Entry 7R78 (electron microscopy, 3.50 A resolution); this record covers chains A and E of the 3 polymer chains in the assembly.

# Chain A
Molecule: DNA repair protein Rad8
From: Cryptococcus neoformans var. grubii serotype A (strain H99 / ATCC 208821 / CBS 10515 / FGSC 9487)
Reference sequence: J9VI03 (J9VI03_CRYNH); numbering as in UniProt (aligned over 58-2377)
Sequence (2348 residues; each row starts with the number of its first residue):
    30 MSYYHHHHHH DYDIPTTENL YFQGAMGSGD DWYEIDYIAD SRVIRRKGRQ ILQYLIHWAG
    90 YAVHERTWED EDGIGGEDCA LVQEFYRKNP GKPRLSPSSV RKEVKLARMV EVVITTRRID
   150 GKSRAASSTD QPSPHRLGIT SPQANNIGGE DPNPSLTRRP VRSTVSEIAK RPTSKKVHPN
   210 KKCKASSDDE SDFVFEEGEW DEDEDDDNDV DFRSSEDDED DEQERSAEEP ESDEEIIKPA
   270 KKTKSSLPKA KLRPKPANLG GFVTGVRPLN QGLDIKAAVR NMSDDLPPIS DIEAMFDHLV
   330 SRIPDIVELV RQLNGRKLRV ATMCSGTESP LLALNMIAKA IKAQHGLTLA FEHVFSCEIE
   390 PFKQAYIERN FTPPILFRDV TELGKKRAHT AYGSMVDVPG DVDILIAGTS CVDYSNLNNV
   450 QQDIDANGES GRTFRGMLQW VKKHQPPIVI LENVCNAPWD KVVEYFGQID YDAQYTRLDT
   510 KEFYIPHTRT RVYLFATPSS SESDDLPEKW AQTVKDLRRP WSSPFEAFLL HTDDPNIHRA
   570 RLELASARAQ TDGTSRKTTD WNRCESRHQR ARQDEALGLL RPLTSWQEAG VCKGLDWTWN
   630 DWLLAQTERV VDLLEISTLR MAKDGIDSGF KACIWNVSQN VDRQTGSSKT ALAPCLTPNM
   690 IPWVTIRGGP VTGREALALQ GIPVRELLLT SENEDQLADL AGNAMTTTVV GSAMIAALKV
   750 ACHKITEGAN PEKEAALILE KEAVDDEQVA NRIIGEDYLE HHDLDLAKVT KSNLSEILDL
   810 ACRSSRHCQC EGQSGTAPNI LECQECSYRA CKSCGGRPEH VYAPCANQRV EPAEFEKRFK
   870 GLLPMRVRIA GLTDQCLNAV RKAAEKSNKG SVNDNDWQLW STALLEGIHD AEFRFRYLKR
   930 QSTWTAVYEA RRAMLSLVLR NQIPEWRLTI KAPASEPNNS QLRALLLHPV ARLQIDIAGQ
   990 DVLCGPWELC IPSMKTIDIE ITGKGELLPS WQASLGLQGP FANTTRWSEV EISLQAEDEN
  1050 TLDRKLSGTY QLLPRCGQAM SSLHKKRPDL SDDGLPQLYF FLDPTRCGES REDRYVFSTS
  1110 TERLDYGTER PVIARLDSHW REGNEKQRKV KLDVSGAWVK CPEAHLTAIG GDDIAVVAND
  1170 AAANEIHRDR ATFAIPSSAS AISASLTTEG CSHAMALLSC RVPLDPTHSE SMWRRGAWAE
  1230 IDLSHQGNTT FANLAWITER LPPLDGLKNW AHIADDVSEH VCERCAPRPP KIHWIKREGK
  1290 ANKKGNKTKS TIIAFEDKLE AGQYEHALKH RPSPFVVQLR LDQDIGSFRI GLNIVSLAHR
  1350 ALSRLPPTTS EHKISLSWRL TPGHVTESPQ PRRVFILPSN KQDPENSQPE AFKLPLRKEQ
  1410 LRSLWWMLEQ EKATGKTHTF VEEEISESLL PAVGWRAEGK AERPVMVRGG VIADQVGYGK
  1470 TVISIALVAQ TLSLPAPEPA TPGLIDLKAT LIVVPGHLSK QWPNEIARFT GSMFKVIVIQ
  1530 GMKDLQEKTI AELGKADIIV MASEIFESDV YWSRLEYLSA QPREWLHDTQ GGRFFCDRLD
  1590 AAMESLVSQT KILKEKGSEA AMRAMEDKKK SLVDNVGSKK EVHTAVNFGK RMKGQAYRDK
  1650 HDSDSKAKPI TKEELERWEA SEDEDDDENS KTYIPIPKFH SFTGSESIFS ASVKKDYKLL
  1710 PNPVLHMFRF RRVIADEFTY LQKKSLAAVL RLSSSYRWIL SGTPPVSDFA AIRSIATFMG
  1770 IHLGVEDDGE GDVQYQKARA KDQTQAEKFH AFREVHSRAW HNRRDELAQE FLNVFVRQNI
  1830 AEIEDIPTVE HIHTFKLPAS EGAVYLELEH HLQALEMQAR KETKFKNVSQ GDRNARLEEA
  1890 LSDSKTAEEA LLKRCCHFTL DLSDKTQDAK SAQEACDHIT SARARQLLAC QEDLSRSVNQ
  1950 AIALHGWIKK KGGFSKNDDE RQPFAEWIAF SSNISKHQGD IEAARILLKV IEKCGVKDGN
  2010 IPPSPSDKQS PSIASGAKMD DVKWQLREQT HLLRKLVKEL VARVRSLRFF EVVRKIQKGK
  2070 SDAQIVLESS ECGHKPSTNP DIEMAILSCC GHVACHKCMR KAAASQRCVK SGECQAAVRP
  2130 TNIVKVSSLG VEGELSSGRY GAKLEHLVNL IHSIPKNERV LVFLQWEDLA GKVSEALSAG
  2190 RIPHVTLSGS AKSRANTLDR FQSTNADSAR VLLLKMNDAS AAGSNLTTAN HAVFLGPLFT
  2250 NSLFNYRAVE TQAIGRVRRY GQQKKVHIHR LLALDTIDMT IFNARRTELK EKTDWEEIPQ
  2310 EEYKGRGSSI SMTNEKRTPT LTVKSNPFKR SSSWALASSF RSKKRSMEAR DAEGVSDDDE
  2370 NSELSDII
Not modelled in the structure: 30-312, 579-581, 1159-1178, 1287-1302, 1634-1706, 1782-1790, 1872-1875, 2318-2377
Differences from the reference sequence: expression tag (30-57)
Metal / ion sites: Zn2+ site 1: Cys-817, Cys-819, Cys-840; Zn2+ site 2: Cys-832, Cys-835, His-849, Cys-1065; Zn2+ site 3: Cys-1200, Cys-1271, Cys-1274; Mg2+: Glu-1726 (together with AMP-PNP); Zn2+ site 4: Cys-2081, Cys-2104; Zn2+ site 5: Cys-2099, Cys-2117, Cys-2123
Ligand contacts:
  - AMP-PNP (ANP; phosphoaminophosphonic acid-adenylate ester): Leu-1403, Pro-1404, Leu-1405, Arg-1406, Gln-1409, Val-1465, Gly-1466, Tyr-1467, Gly-1468, Lys-1469, Thr-1470, Val-1471, Gln-1510, Glu-1514, Arg-1517, Phe-1518, Ala-2231, Gly-2232, Asn-2234, Arg-2265, Arg-2268, Tyr-2269
  - S-adenosylhomocysteine (SAH): Cys-353, Ser-354, Gly-355, Thr-356, Ser-358, Pro-359, Glu-387, Ile-388, Glu-389, Lys-392, Asp-408, Val-409, Gly-437, Ser-439, Thr-462, Glu-481, Asn-732, Ala-733, Met-734
UniProt features mapped onto this chain:
  - active site: Cys-440
  - binding site (ATP): Asp-1463 to Thr-1470
  - mutagenesis: Trp-87 to Tyr-90 (Severely decreases binding to histone H3 trimethylated on 'Lys-9'), Cys-440 (C440A: Abolishes methylation of the fifth carbon of cytosine (5mC) in DNA), Lys-1469 (K1469A: Abolishes methylation of the fifth carbon of cytosine (5mC) in DNA. Abolishes methyltransferase activity and severely impairs ATPase activity)
From the paper describing this entry:
  - mutagenesis - N447A (10-fold), C684G: decreased catalytic activity
  - mutagenesis - N447A: unchanged catalytic activity (ATPase activity)
  - binding site for AMP-PNP: Lys-1469, Thr-1470, Arg-2265, Arg-2268, Tyr-2269
  - Mg2+ coordination: Glu-1726
  - binding site for the 36-nt DNA strand: Asn-447
  - contacts within the chain: Asn-447/Gln-668 (hydrogen bond)
  - conformationally variable residues (loop rearrangement, side-chain flip): Cys-440, Gln-668
  - binding site for the 36-nt DNA strand (chain E): Cys-440, Arg-520
  - catalytic residues: Cys-440 (proposed by the authors, not directly observed)
  - binding site for S-adenosylhomocysteine: Glu-387, Ile-388, Lys-392, Met-734
  - mutagenesis - Q668A, N669G/Q673A, R672A, R2036A: decreased catalytic activity on hmDNA
  - specificity-determining residues: Cys-684 (proposed by the authors, not directly observed)
  - mutagenesis - E637A: increased catalytic activity

# Chain E
Molecule: 36-nt DNA strand
Sequence (36 nucleotides; numbered 1 to 36; the number before each row is that of its first residue):
     1 CCATGCGCTG ACACTAGAAT TGCCTAAGAC CATACA
Not modelled in the structure: 1-3, 14-36

# How chain A and chain E interact
Pairs across the interface (28):
  Thr-438(A) / DC6(E)  base contact
  Cys-440(A) / DC6(E)  base contact
  Val-441(A) / DC8(E)  phosphate contact
  Asn-445(A) / DC6(E)  phosphate contact
  Asn-445(A) / DG7(E)  hydrogen bond to the phosphate
  Leu-446(A) / DG5(E)  base contact
  Leu-446(A) / DC6(E)  hydrogen bond to the phosphate
  Asn-447(A) / DG5(E)  sugar contact
  Asn-447(A) / DC6(E)  hydrogen bond to the phosphate
  Asn-447(A) / DG7(E)  base contact
  Asn-448(A) / DG7(E)  hydrogen bond to the sugar
  Asn-448(A) / DC8(E)  sugar contact
  Val-449(A) / DG7(E)  base contact
  Gln-450(A) / DC8(E)  hydrogen bond to the phosphate
  Val-483(A) / DC6(E)  phosphate contact
  Thr-517(A) / DG5(E)  phosphate contact
  Arg-518(A) / DC6(E)  base contact
  Thr-519(A) / DG5(E)  phosphate contact
  Arg-520(A) / DC6(E)  salt bridge to the phosphate
  Lys-586(A) / DA13(E)  phosphate contact
  Arg-672(A) / DG5(E)  base contact
  Thr-674(A) / DT4(E)  base contact
  Cys-684(A) / DG5(E)  sugar contact
  Pro-687(A) / DC6(E)  sugar contact
  Pro-687(A) / DG7(E)  phosphate contact
  Asn-688(A) / DG7(E)  hydrogen bond to the phosphate
  Asn-732(A) / DC6(E)  base contact
  Lys-1870(A) / DA13(E)  salt bridge to the phosphate
Interface residues without a listed pair, chain A (27 interface residues in all): Ser-439, Glu-481, Asn-482, Gln-668, Thr-686
Interface residues without a listed pair, chain E (7 interface residues in all): DT9

# Summary
27 residues of chain A face 7 of chain E across their interface; the contacts include 6 hydrogen bonds and 2
salt bridges. Polar contacts include Asn-448(A)/DG7(E), Asn-445(A)/DG7(E) and Leu-446(A)/DC6(E). From the
paper: the catalytic residue Cys-440(A); Q668A, N669G/Q673A and R672A of chain A, among others, reduce
catalytic activity on hmDNA; 7 substitutions were tested in all.
Here chain A is DNA repair protein Rad8 (Cryptococcus neoformans var. grubii serotype A (strain H99 / ATCC
208821 / CBS 10515 / FGSC 9487)) and chain E is a 36-nt DNA strand. Entry 7R78 (cryo-EM structure of DNMT5
quaternary complex with hemimethylated DNA, AMP-PNP and SAH) was determined by electron microscopy, deposited
together with 7R76, 7R77 and 7T02.
